Entry 3A6N (X-ray diffraction, 2.70 A resolution); this record covers chains D and I of the 10 polymer chains in the assembly.

Chain D:
Name: Histone H2B type 1-J
Source organism: Homo sapiens
UniProt: P06899 (H2B1J_HUMAN); residues 0-125 here correspond to UniProt positions 1-126 (UniProt number = residue number + 1)
Chain sequence (129 residues; each row starts with the number of its first residue; numbers below 1 keep their minus sign (Gly-3 is residue -3)):
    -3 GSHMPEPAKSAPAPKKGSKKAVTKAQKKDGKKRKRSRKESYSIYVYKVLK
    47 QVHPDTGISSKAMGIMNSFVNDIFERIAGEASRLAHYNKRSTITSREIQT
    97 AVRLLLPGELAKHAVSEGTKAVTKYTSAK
Unresolved in the structure: -3 to 30, 125
Sequence notes: expression tag (-3 to -1)
Ion coordination: Mn2+ near Val48 (its only coordinating residue here)

Chain I:
Molecule: 146-nt DNA strand
Sequence (146 nucleotides; row label = number of the first residue in the row):
     1 ATCAATATCCACCTGCAGATTCTACCAAAAGTGTATTTGGAAACTGCTCC
    51 ATCAAAAGGCATGTTCAGCTGAATTCAGCTGAACATGCCTTTTGATGGAG
   101 CAGTTTCCAAATACACTTTTGGTAGAATCTGCAGGTGGATATTGAT
Unresolved in the structure: 146
Ion coordination: Mn2+ site 1 near DG68 (its only coordinating residue here); Mn2+ site 2 near DG121 (its only coordinating residue here)

Interface between chain D and chain I:
Pairs across the interface - 18 pairs, chain D then chain I:
  Arg31(D) - DT104(I)  phosphate contact
  Ser32(D) - DA102(I)  hydrogen bond to the phosphate
  Ser32(D) - DG103(I)  hydrogen bond to the phosphate
  Arg33(D) - DA27(I)  phosphate contact
  Arg33(D) - DA28(I)  sugar contact
  Glu35(D) - DA29(I)  phosphate contact
  Tyr42(D) - DT20(I)  phosphate contact
  Gly53(D) - DT20(I)  phosphate contact
  Ile54(D) - DA19(I)  sugar contact
  Ile54(D) - DT20(I)  hydrogen bond to the phosphate
  Ser55(D) - DA19(I)  phosphate contact
  Ser56(D) - DA19(I)  hydrogen bond to the phosphate
  Arg86(D) - DG39(I)  salt bridge to the phosphate
  Arg86(D) - DG40(I)  salt bridge to the phosphate
  Ser87(D) - DT38(I)  phosphate contact
  Ser87(D) - DG39(I)  hydrogen bond to the phosphate
  Thr88(D) - DT38(I)  phosphate contact
  Thr88(D) - DG39(I)  hydrogen bond to the phosphate
Interface residues without a listed pair, chain D (14 interface residues in all): Lys57, Lys85

Summary:
The interface between chain D and chain I involves 14 residues on one side and 11 on the other; the contacts
include 6 hydrogen bonds and 2 salt bridges. Polar contacts include Ser32(D)-DA102(I), Ser32(D)-DG103(I) and
Ile54(D)-DT20(I).
Here chain D is Histone H2B type 1-J (Homo sapiens) and chain I is a 146-nt DNA strand. Entry 3A6N (The
nucleosome containing a testis-specific histone variant, human H3T) was determined by X-ray diffraction (same
publication as 3AFA).
